Entry 5CPJ (X-ray diffraction, 3.15 A resolution); this record covers chains C and J of the 10 polymer chains in the assembly.

# Chain C
Protein: Histone H2A type 1-B/E
Organism: Homo sapiens
UniProt: P04908 (H2A1B_HUMAN); residues 0-129 here correspond to UniProt positions 1-130 (UniProt number = residue number + 1)
Chain sequence (133 residues; numbered -3 to 129; the number before each row is that of its first residue; numbers below 1 keep their minus sign (Gly-3 is residue -3)):
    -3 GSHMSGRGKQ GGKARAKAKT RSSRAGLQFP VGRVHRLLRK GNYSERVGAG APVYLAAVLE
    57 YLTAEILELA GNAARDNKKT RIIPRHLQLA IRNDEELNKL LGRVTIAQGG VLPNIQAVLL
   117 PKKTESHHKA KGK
Unresolved in the structure: -3 to 13, 119-129
Differences from the reference sequence: expression tag (-3 to -1)
Swiss-Prot annotation at these positions:
  - modified residue: Ser1 (N-acetylserine), Arg3 (Citrulline), Lys5 (N6-(2-hydroxyisobutyryl)lysine), Lys9 (N6-(2-hydroxyisobutyryl)lysine), Lys13 (N6-(beta-hydroxybutyryl)lysine), Lys36 (N6-(2-hydroxyisobutyryl)lysine), Lys74 (N6-(2-hydroxyisobutyryl)lysine), Lys75 (N6-(2-hydroxyisobutyryl)lysine), Lys95 (N6-(2-hydroxyisobutyryl)lysine), Gln104 (N5-methylglutamine), Lys118 (N6-(2-hydroxyisobutyryl)lysine), Lys119 (N6-crotonyllysine), Thr120 (Phosphothreonine), Lys125 (N6-crotonyllysine)
  - cross-link (Glycyl lysine isopeptide (Lys-Gly)): Lys13 (interchain with G-Cter in ubiquitin), Lys15 (interchain with G-Cter in ubiquitin), Lys119 (interchain with G-Cter in ubiquitin)

# Chain J
Molecule: 146-nt DNA strand
Sequence (146 nucleotides; row label = number of the first residue in the row):
     1 ATCAGATTCC ATTCGAATCC ATTCGAAAAT GATTACATTC GAATCCATTC GAAGATTCCA
    61 TTTGAGCCTG TTCGAAAATT CCATTTGAGT CCAACCAATG ATTCCATTCA TTTCCATTCA
   121 ATGATTCCAT TCGAATCCAT TTGGAT
Modified / non-standard residues: 5CM (5-methyl-2'-deoxy-cytidine-5'-monophosphate) at position 14, 5CM (5-methyl-2'-deoxy-cytidine-5'-monophosphate) at position 24, 5CM (5-methyl-2'-deoxy-cytidine-5'-monophosphate) at position 40, 5CM (5-methyl-2'-deoxy-cytidine-5'-monophosphate) at position 50, 5CM (5-methyl-2'-deoxy-cytidine-5'-monophosphate) at position 73, 5CM (5-methyl-2'-deoxy-cytidine-5'-monophosphate) at position 132

# How chain C and chain J interact
Contacting residue pairs - 15 pairs, chain C then chain J:
  Ala14(C) with DA120(J), phosphate contact
  Arg29(C) with DT122(J), phosphate contact; DG123(J), salt bridge to the phosphate
  His31(C) with DT113(J), salt bridge to the phosphate
  Arg42(C) with DT112(J), phosphate contact; DT113(J), hydrogen bond to the sugar
  Val43(C) with DT112(J), phosphate contact; DT113(J), hydrogen bond to the phosphate
  Gly44(C) with DT112(J), phosphate contact
  Ala45(C) with DT112(J), hydrogen bond to the phosphate
  Lys75(C) with 5CM_132(J), phosphate contact
  Thr76(C) with DT131(J), hydrogen bond to the phosphate; 5CM_132(J), hydrogen bond to the phosphate
  Arg77(C) with DT131(J), sugar contact; 5CM_132(J), salt bridge to the phosphate
Interface residues without a listed pair, chain C (13 interface residues in all): Thr16, Glu41, Lys74
Interface residues without a listed pair, chain J (9 interface residues in all): DC119, DA121

# Summary
The interface between chain C and chain J involves 13 residues on one side and 9 on the other; the contacts
include 5 hydrogen bonds and 3 salt bridges. Among the polar pairs are Arg42(C)-DT113(J), Val43(C)-DT113(J)
and Ala45(C)-DT112(J).
Chain C is Histone H2A type 1-B/E (Homo sapiens) and chain J is a 146-nt DNA strand; the structure, Nucleosome
containing methylated Sat2R DNA, was determined by X-ray diffraction, deposited together with 5CPI and 5CPK.
